PDB entry 6MPB | electron microscopy, 3.84 A resolution | chains B and A of the 3 polymer chains in the assembly

Chain B (and A):
Name: Neutral amino acid transporter B(0)
From: Homo sapiens
Notes: chain A of this document is another copy of the same molecule, construct and numbering; everything in this record applies to it too
UniProtKB: Q15758 (AAAT_HUMAN); residue numbers follow UniProt; this construct covers 1-541
Chain sequence (541 residues; row label = number of the first residue in the row):
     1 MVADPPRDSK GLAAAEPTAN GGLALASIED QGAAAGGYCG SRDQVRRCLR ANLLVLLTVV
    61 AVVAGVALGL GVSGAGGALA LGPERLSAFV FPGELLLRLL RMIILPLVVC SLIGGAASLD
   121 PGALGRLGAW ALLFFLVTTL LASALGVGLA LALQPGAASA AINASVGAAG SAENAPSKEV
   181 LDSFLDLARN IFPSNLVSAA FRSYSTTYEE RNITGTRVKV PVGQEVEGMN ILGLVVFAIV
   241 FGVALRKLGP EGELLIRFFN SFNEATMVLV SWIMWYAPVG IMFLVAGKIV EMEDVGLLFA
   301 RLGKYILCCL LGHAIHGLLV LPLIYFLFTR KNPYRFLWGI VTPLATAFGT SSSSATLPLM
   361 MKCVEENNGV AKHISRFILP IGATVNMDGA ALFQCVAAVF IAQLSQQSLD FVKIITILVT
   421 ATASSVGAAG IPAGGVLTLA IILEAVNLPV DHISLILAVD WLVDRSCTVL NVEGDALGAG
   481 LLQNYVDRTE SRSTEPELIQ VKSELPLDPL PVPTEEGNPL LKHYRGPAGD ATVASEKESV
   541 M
Unresolved in the structure: 1-42, 489-541
Covalent attachments: N-acetylglucosamine (NAG) linked to Asn163
Small-molecule neighbours: glutamine (GLN): Ser351, Ser352, Ser353, Ser354, Ala390, Ala429, Gly430, Ile431, Pro432, Ala433, Gly434, Gly435, Asp464, Cys467, Thr468, Asn471
Swiss-Prot annotation at these positions:
  - binding site (Na(+)): Gly382, Thr384, Asn386, Asn471, Asp475
  - modified residue: Met1 (N-acetylmethionine), Ser493 (Phosphoserine), Thr494 (Phosphothreonine), Ser503 (Phosphoserine), Ser535 (Phosphoserine), Ser539 (Phosphoserine)
  - glycosylation (N-linked (GlcNAc...) asparagine): Asn163, Asn212
From the paper describing this entry:
  - binding site for glutamine: Ser351, Ser353, Asp464, Cys467, Asn471
  - specificity-determining residues: Ala390, Cys467
  - mutagenesis - C467A: decreased binding to glutamine (citing earlier work)

Interface between chain B and chain A:
Residue-residue contacts (44):
  Glu179(B) with Glu84(A)
  Leu181(B) with Glu84(A); Ala88(A), hydrophobic
  Leu185(B) with Phe91(A), hydrophobic
  Ala188(B) with Phe91(A), hydrophobic
  Arg189(B) with Phe91(A); Glu94(A), salt bridge; Arg98(A), hydrogen bond (backbone-side chain)
  Phe192(B) with Arg98(A), hydrogen bond (backbone-side chain); Leu99(A), hydrophobic
  Pro193(B) with Arg98(A); Met102(A)
  Ser194(B) with Arg98(A); Arg101(A), hydrogen bond; Met102(A)
  Asn195(B) with Leu105(A); Ala200(A), hydrogen bond (side chain-backbone); Phe201(A)
  Val197(B) with Leu105(A), hydrophobic; Val197(A), hydrophobic; Ala200(A), hydrophobic
  Phe201(B) with Phe201(A), hydrophobic
  Arg202(B) with Phe201(A); Glu227(A), salt bridge
  Tyr204(B) with Arg98(A)
  Glu225(B) with Glu227(A)
  Phe237(B) with Met102(A), hydrophobic
  Val240(B) with Leu269(A), hydrophobic
  Phe241(B) with Phe262(A), hydrophobic; Ala265(A), hydrophobic
  Val243(B) with Trp272(A), hydrophobic
  Ala244(B) with Ala265(A); Val268(A), hydrophobic
  Leu245(B) with Ala265(A), hydrophobic
  Leu248(B) with Glu264(A); Ala265(A), hydrophobic; Val268(A), hydrophobic
  Glu251(B) with Ser261(A), hydrogen bond (backbone-side chain); Glu264(A)
  Gly252(B) with Ser261(A)
  Leu254(B) with Arg257(A)
  Leu255(B) with Phe258(A), hydrophobic; Ser261(A)
  Phe258(B) with Phe258(A), hydrophobic
Also at the interface, not in a pair above, chain B (30 interface residues in all): Ile191, Leu196, Ser198, Lys247
Also at the interface, not in a pair above, chain A (26 interface residues in all): Leu95, Pro106, Met229, Leu254

In short:
30 residues of chain B and 26 residues of chain A are in contact, with 5 hydrogen bonds and 2 salt bridges.
Polar pairs include Arg189(B)-Glu94(A), Arg202(B)-Glu227(A) and Arg189(B)-Arg98(A). Chain B binds glutamine.
From the paper: a binding site for glutamine at Ser351(B), Ser353(B) and Asp464(B) among others; C467A of
chain B reduces binding to glutamine.
Both chains are Neutral amino acid transporter B(0) (Homo sapiens). Entry 6MPB (Cryo-EM structure of the human
neutral amino acid transporter ASCT2) was determined by electron microscopy together with 6MP6 from the same
study.
